8QV3 - chains E and F of the 12 polymer chains in the assembly; structure by electron microscopy, 8.20 A resolution (very low resolution: no residue pairs are listed; an interface is given only as per-side residue counts).

Chain E:
Name: Spindle pole body component
Source organism: Saccharomyces cerevisiae
UniProt: A0A8H4C290 (A0A8H4C290_YEASX); numbering as in UniProt (aligned over 1-823)
Chain sequence (823 residues; row label = number of the first residue in the row):
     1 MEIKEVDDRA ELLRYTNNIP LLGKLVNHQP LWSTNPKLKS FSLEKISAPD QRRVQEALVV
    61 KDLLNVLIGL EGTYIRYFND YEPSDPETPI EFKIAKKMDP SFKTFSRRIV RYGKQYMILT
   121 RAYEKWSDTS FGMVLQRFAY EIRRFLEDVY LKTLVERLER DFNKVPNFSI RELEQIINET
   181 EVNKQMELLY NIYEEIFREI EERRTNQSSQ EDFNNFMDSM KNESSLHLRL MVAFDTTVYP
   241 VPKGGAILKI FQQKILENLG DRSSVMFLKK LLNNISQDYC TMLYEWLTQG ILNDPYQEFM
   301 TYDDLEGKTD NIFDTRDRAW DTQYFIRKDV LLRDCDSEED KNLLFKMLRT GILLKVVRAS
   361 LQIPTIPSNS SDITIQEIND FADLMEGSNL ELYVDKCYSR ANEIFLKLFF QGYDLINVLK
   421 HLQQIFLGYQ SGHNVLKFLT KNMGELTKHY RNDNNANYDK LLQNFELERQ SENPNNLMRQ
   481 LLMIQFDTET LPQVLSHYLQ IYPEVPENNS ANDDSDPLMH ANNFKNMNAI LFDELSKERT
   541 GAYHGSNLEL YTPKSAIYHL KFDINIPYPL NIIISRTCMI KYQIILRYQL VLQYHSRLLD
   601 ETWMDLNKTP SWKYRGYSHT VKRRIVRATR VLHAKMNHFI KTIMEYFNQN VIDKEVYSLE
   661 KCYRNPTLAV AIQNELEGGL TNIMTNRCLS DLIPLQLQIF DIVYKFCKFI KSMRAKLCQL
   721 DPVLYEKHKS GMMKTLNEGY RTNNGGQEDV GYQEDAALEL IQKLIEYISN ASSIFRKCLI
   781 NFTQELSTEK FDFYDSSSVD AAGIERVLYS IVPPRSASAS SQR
Unresolved in the structure: 211-221, 307-317, 504-555, 723-752, 792-800, 815-823

Chain F:
Name: Spindle pole body component
Source organism: Saccharomyces cerevisiae
UniProt: A0A8H4BVY6 (A0A8H4BVY6_YEASX); residues 1-846 here = UniProt positions 1-846
Chain sequence (846 residues; each row starts with the number of its first residue):
     1 MELEPTLFGI IEALAPQLLS QSHLQTFVSD VVNLLRSSTK SATQLGPLID FYKLQSLDSP
    61 ETTIMWHKIE KFLDALFGIQ NTDDMVKYLS VFQSLLPSNY RAKIVQKSSG LNMENLANHE
   121 HLLSPVRAPS IYTEASFENM DRFSERRSMV SSPNRYVPSS TYSSVTLRQL SNPYYVNTIP
   181 EEDILKYVSY TLLATTSALF PFDHEQIQIP SKIPNFESGL LHLIFEAGLL YQSLGYKVEK
   241 FRMLNISPMK KALIIEISEE LQNYTAFVNN LVSSGTVVSL KSLYREIYEN IIRLRIYCRF
   301 TEHLEELSGD TFLIELNIFK SHGDLTIRKI ATNLFNSMIS LYYEYLMNWL TKGLLRATYG
   361 EFFIAENTDT NGTDDDFIYH IPIEFNQERV PAFIPKELAY KIFMIGKSYI FLEKYCKEVQ
   421 WTNEFSKKYH VLYQSNSYRG ISTNFFEIIN DQYSEIVNHT NQILNQKFHY RDVVFALKNI
   481 LLMGKSDFMD ALIEKANDIL ATPSDSLPNY KLTRVLQEAV QLSSLRHLMN SPRNSSVING
   541 LDARVLDLGH GSVGWDVFTL DYILYPPLSL VLNVNRPFGR KEYLRIFNFL WRFKKNNYFY
   601 QKEMLKSNDI IRSFKKIRGY NPLIRDIINK LSRISILRTQ FQQFNSKMES YYLNCIIEEN
   661 FKEMTRKLQR TENKSQNQFD LIRLNNGTIE LNGILTPKAE VLTKSSSSKP QKHAIEKTLN
   721 IDELESVHNT FLTNILSHKL FATNTSEISV GDYSGQPYPT SLVLLLNSVY EFVKVYCNLN
   781 DIGYEIFIKM NLNDHEASNG LLGKFNTNLK EIVSQYKNFK DRLYIFRADL KNDGDEELFL
   841 LSKSLR
Unresolved in the structure: 1-164, 705-714

Interface between chain E and chain F:
At this resolution (8 A) residue pairs are not listed: 82 residues of chain E and 72 of chain F lie at the interface.

Summary:
Chain E and chain F form an interface of 82 and 72 residues respectively.
Here chain E is Spindle pole body component and chain F is Spindle pole body component, both from
Saccharomyces cerevisiae. Entry 8QV3 (Structure of the y-Tubulin Small Complex (yTuSC) as part of the native
y-Tubulin Ring Complex (yTuRC) ...) was determined by electron microscopy, deposited together with 8QV0, 8QV2
and 8QRY.
